PDB entry 8RAM | electron microscopy, 2.80 A resolution | chains B and J of the 19 polymer chains in the assembly

== Chain B ==
Name: DNA-directed RNA polymerase II subunit RPB2
Organism: Saccharomyces cerevisiae
Notes: EC 2.7.7.6
Reference sequence: P08518 (RPB2_YEAST); residue numbers follow UniProt; this construct covers 1-1224
Chain sequence (1224 residues; numbered 1 to 1224; the number before each row is that of its first residue):
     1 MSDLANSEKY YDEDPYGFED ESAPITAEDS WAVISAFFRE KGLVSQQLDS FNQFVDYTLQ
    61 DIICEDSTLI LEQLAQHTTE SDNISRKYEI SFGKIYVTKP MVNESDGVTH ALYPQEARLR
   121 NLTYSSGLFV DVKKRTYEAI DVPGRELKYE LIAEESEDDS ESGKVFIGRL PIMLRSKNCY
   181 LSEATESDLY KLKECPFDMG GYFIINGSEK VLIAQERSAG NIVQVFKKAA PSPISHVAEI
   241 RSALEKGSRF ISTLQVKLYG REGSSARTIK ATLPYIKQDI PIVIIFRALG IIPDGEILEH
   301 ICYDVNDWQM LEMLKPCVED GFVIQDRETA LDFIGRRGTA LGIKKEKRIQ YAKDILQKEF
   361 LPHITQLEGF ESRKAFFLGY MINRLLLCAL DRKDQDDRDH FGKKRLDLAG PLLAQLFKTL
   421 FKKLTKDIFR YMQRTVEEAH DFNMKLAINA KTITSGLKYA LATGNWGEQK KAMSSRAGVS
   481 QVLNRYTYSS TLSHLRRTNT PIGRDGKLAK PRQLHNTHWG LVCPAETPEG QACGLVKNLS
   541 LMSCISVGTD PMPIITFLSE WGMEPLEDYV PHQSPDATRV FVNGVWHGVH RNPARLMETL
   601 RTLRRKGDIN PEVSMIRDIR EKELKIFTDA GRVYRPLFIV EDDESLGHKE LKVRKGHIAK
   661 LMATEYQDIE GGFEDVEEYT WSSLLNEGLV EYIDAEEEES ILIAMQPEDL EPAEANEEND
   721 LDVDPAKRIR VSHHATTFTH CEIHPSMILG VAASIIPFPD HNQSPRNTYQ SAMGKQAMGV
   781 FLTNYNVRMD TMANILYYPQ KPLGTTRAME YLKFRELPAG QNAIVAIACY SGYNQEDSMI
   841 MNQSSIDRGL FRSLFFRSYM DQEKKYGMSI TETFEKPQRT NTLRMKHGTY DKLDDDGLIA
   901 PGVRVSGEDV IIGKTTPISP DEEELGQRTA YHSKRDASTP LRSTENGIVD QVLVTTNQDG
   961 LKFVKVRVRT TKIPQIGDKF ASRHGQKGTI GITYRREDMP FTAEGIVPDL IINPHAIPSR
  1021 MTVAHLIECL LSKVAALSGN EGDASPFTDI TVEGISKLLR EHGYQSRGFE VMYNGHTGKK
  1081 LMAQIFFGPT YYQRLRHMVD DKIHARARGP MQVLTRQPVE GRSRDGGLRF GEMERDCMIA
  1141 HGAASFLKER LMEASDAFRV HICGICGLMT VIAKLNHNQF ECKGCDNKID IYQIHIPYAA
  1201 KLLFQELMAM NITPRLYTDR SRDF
Not modelled in the structure: 1-19, 71-89, 135-163, 438-445, 669-677, 713-723, 920-932, 1222-1224
Ion coordination: Zn2+: C1163, C1166, C1182, C1185

== Chain J ==
Name: DNA-directed RNA polymerases I, II, and III subunit RPABC5
Organism: Saccharomyces cerevisiae
Reference sequence: P22139 (RPAB5_YEAST); residues 1-70 here = UniProt positions 1-70
Chain sequence (70 residues; row label = number of the first residue in the row):
     1 MIVPVRCFSC GKVVGDKWES YLNLLQEDEL DEGTALSRLG LKRYCCRRMI LTHVDLIEKF
    61 LRYNPLEKRD
Not modelled in the structure: 66-70
UniProt features mapped onto this chain:
  - binding site (Zn(2+)): C7, C10, C45, C46
  - cross-link: K59 (Glycyl lysine isopeptide (Lys-Gly) (interchain with G-Cter in ubiquitin))
Ion coordination: Zn2+: C7, C10, C45, C46

== Interface between chain B and chain J ==
Residue-residue contacts (68):
  E186(B) with K59(J), salt bridge; R62(J), salt bridge
  Y190(B) with K59(J), hydrogen bond; R62(J); Y63(J), hydrophobic
  K193(B) with Y63(J); P65(J)
  E194(B) with Y63(J)
  C195(B) with Y63(J)
  F197(B) with K59(J)
  V780(B) with L56(J), hydrophobic
  T783(B) with F60(J); Y63(J), hydrogen bond
  N784(B) with Y63(J), hydrogen bond (backbone-side chain)
  Y785(B) with F60(J), hydrophobic
  Y797(B) with M1(J)
  Y798(B) with I2(J); P4(J), hydrophobic; F8(J), hydrophobic
  P799(B) with V54(J); L56(J), hydrophobic
  Q800(B) with F8(J); R48(J); M49(J), hydrogen bond; T52(J), hydrogen bond
  K801(B) with L51(J); T52(J), hydrogen bond (backbone-backbone); H53(J), hydrogen bond (side chain-backbone); V54(J)
  L803(B) with T52(J)
  R815(B) with V54(J)
  E816(B) with L56(J)
  P818(B) with V54(J), hydrophobic
  Q821(B) with F8(J)
  N822(B) with R48(J), hydrogen bond (backbone-side chain); T52(J)
  I824(B) with S9(J); R48(J)
  S845(B) with F8(J), hydrogen bond (side chain-backbone)
  R848(B) with R6(J); C7(J), hydrogen bond (side chain-backbone); F8(J), hydrogen bond (side chain-backbone); S9(J), hydrogen bond (side chain-backbone); C10(J), hydrogen bond (side chain-backbone); G11(J)
  G849(B) with F8(J)
  L850(B) with F8(J), hydrophobic
  R996(B) with S9(J); C10(J), hydrogen bond (side chain-backbone)
  I1006(B) with S9(J); R43(J); Y44(J), hydrophobic
  V1007(B) with S9(J), hydrogen bond (backbone-side chain)
  D1009(B) with F8(J); S9(J); R48(J), salt bridge
  A1036(B) with Y44(J), hydrophobic; R47(J), hydrogen bond (backbone-side chain)
  L1037(B) with Y44(J), hydrophobic; R47(J), hydrogen bond (backbone-side chain)
  S1038(B) with G33(J); R47(J), hydrogen bond (backbone-side chain)
  G1039(B) with E32(J); R47(J); L51(J)
  E1070(B) with Y44(J)
  F1087(B) with Y44(J)
  P1089(B) with Y44(J)
Other interface residues (no listed pair), chain B (47 interface residues in all): S187, K191, P196, L796, L817, A823, E1004, K1033, Y1064, G1088
Other interface residues (no listed pair), chain J (30 interface residues in all): V3, L36, C45, N64

== In short ==
47 residues of chain B and 30 residues of chain J are in contact, with 18 hydrogen bonds and 3 salt bridges.
Among the polar pairs are E186(B)-K59(J), E186(B)-R62(J) and D1009(B)-R48(J). From UniProt: 4 Zn2+-binding
residues on chain J.
Chain B is DNA-directed RNA polymerase II subunit RPB2 and chain J is DNA-directed RNA polymerases I, II, and
III subunit RPABC5, both from Saccharomyces cerevisiae; the structure, Structure of Sen1 bound RNA Polymerase
II pre-termination complex, was determined by electron microscopy, deposited together with 8RAN, 8RAO and
8RAP.
